Entry 8SNK (X-ray diffraction, 1.85 A resolution); this record covers chains I and B of the 3 polymer chains in the assembly.

Chain I:
Protein: metformin hydrolase subunit A
Source organism: Pseudomonas mendocina
Notes: engineered mutation(s): D188N
Amino-acid sequence (364 residues; each row starts with the number of its first residue):
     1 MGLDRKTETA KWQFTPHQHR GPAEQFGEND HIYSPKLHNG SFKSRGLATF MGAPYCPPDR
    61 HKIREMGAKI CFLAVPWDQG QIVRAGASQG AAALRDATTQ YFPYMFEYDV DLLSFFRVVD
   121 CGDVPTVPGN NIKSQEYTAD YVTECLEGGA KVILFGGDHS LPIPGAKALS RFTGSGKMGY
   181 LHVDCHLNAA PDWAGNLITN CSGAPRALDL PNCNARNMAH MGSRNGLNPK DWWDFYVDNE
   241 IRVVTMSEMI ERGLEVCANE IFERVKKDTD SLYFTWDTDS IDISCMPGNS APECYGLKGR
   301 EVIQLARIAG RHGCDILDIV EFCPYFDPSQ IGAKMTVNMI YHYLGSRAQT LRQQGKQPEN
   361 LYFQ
Disordered / not traced: 1-10, 356-364
Ion coordination: Zn2+: Asp184, His186, Asp277, Asp279

Chain B:
Protein: metformin hydrolase subunit B
Source organism: Pseudomonas mendocina
Amino-acid sequence (348 residues; row label = number of the first residue in the row):
     1 MNPAKSYAHL FSPLGGDAGD NYRAPGLITF LRSAHVPLNA EALKACGAKY AFVGVPFDEG
    61 NIGKPGSEDA PREFRLITQE YFSYWFEYNV DLHGKAVDCG DVSMPKVSPE VAHERIYRAV
   121 REVLKSGLIP IICGGDRSIS ITAARALSDH IGPQKKMGYM HFGAQLDMAD SWAGERNLAP
   181 CAMARITELP NLDIRNVAHL GARNAMNPKD HIDLSKERGL QYDSMFDLFD AGIYPLVERS
   241 IDRVWSGTDA QYLGFNFNVM DSSTAPGVTS TEPGGLESRE MMRIVDMIAK RGGVSVIDLT
   301 ELCPIFDISG TAARLAACVI MRLMASLAAQ DGDVIDDKLR RTDLVAAE
Disordered / not traced: 1-5, 15-26, 344-348

How chain I and chain B interact:
Pairs across the interface - 73 pairs, chain I then chain B:
  Ile32(I) with Pro208(B); Lys209(B), hydrogen bond (backbone-backbone)
  Tyr33(I) with Lys209(B), hydrogen bond; Asp210(B)
  Ser34(I) with Ala169(B); Ser171(B); Trp172(B); Pro208(B); Asp210(B), hydrogen bond; His211(B), hydrogen bond
  Pro35(I) with Trp172(B); Ala173(B), hydrogen bond (backbone-backbone)
  Lys36(I) with Ala173(B); Gly174(B), hydrogen bond (backbone-backbone)
  His38(I) with Ala173(B)
  Asn39(I) with Ile62(B), hydrogen bond (side chain-backbone); Trp172(B), hydrogen bond
  Phe42(I) with Ile62(B); Gly63(B); Trp172(B), hydrophobic; Met206(B), hydrophobic
  Lys43(I) with Asn61(B), hydrogen bond (side chain-backbone); Ile62(B); Gly63(B), hydrogen bond (side chain-backbone); Lys64(B), hydrogen bond (backbone-side chain)
  Gln100(I) with Lys64(B); Met206(B)
  Tyr101(I) with Ala205(B); Met206(B); Glu272(B), hydrogen bond
  Phe102(I) with Trp172(B), hydrophobic; Ala205(B), hydrogen bond (backbone-backbone); Pro208(B)
  Tyr104(I) with Ala205(B); Asn207(B); Lys209(B)
  Phe106(I) with Ala202(B); Arg203(B); Asn204(B); Asn207(B); Ile212(B), hydrophobic
  Glu107(I) with Arg203(B); Asn204(B), hydrogen bond (side chain-backbone); Phe226(B)
  Tyr108(I) with Phe226(B)
  Ser284(I) with Ser263(B)
  Cys285(I) with Asp261(B); Ser263(B)
  Lys298(I) with Glu277(B), salt bridge
  Gly299(I) with Asp261(B); Gly274(B)
  Arg300(I) with Phe229(B); Gly274(B); Gly275(B), hydrogen bond (side chain-backbone); Glu277(B), salt bridge; Glu280(B), salt bridge
  Ile303(I) with Pro273(B); Gly274(B)
  Ser329(I) with Phe306(B); Ile308(B)
  Gln330(I) with Lys64(B); Thr269(B); Phe306(B)
  Ile331(I) with Ser262(B); Pro266(B), hydrophobic; Thr271(B)
  Lys334(I) with Ser270(B), hydrogen bond; Thr271(B), hydrogen bond (side chain-backbone)
  Met335(I) with Pro273(B), hydrophobic
  Asn338(I) with Asn204(B); Pro273(B)
  His342(I) with Asn204(B), hydrogen bond; Phe226(B)
Other interface residues (no listed pair), chain I (35 interface residues in all): Leu37, Met105, Arg307, Asp327, Pro328, Tyr341
Other interface residues (no listed pair), chain B (42 interface residues in all): Asp213, Tyr222, Ser224, Leu276, Ile305

Overview:
Chain I and chain B form an interface of 35 and 42 residues respectively; the contacts include 18 hydrogen
bonds and 3 salt bridges. Among the polar pairs are Lys298(I)-Glu277(B), Arg300(I)-Glu277(B) and
Arg300(I)-Glu280(B). Asp184(I), His186(I), Asp277(I) and Asp279(I) form the Zn2+ site.
Here chain I is metformin hydrolase subunit A and chain B is metformin hydrolase subunit B, both from
Pseudomonas mendocina. Entry 8SNK (Crystal structure of metformin hydrolase (MfmAB) from Pseudomonas mendocina
sp. MET-2 mutant (MfmA/D188N)) was determined by X-ray diffraction, deposited together with 8SNF and 8SP2.
